PDB entry 8EHI | electron microscopy, 5.50 A resolution (low resolution: residue-level contacts below are approximate; hydrogen-bond / salt-bridge calls are withheld) | chains H and J of the 8 polymer chains in the assembly

Chain H:
Molecule: DNA-directed RNA polymerase subunit alpha
Source organism: Escherichia coli
Notes: EC 2.7.7.6
Reference sequence: P0A7Z6 (RPOA_ECO57); residue numbers follow UniProt; this construct covers 1-234
Sequence (239 residues; row label = number of the first residue in the row):
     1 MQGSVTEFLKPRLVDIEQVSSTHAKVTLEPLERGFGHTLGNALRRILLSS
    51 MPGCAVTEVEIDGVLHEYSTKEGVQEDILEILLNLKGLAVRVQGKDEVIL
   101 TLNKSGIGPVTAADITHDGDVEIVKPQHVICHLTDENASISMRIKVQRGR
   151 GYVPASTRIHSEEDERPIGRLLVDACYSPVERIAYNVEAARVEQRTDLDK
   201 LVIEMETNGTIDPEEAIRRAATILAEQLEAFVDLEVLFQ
Disordered / not traced: 1-4, 159-169, 236-239
Construct notes: expression tag (235-239)

Chain J:
Molecule: DNA-directed RNA polymerase subunit beta'
Source organism: Escherichia coli
Notes: EC 2.7.7.6
Reference sequence: C3SIA2 (C3SIA2_ECOLX); residue numbers follow UniProt; this construct covers 2-1407
Sequence (1407 residues; row label = number of the first residue in the row):
     1 VKDLLKFLKAQTKTEEFDAIKIALASPDMIRSWSFGEVKKPETINYRTFK
    51 PERDGLFCARIFGPVKDYECLCGKYKRLKHRGVICEKCGVEVTQTKVRRE
   101 RMGHIELASPTAHIWFLKSLPSRIGLLLDMPLRDIERVLYFESYVVIEGG
   151 MTNLERQQILTEEQYLDALEEFGDEFDAKMGAEAIQALLKSMDLEQECEQ
   201 LREELNETNSETKRKKLTKRIKLLEAFVQSGNKPEWMILTVLPVLPPDLR
   251 PLVPLDGGRFATSDLNDLYRRVINRNNRLKRLLDLAAPDIIVRNEKRMLQ
   301 EAVDALLDNGRRGRAITGSNKRPLKSLADMIKGKQGRFRQNLLGKRVDYS
   351 GRSVITVGPYLRLHQCGLPKKMALELFKPFIYGKLELRGLATTIKAAKKM
   401 VEREEAVVWDILDEVIREHPVLLNRAPTLHRLGIQAFEPVLIEGKAIQLH
   451 PLVCAAYNADFDGDQMAVHVPLTLEAQLEARALMMSTNNILSPANGEPII
   501 VPSQDVVLGLYYMTRDCVNAKGEGMVLTGPKEAERLYRSGLASLHARVKV
   551 RITEYEKDANGELVAKTSLKDTTVGRAILWMIVPKGLPYSIVNQALGKKA
   601 ISKMLNTCYRILGLKPTVIFADQIMYTGFAYAARSGASVGIDDMVIPEKK
   651 HEIISEAEAEVAEIQEQFQSGLVTAGERYNKVIDIWAAANDRVSKAMMDN
   701 LQTETVINRDGQEEKQVSFNSIYMMADSGARGSAAQIRQLAGMRGLMAKP
   751 DGSIIETPITANFREGLNVLQYFISTHGARKGLADTALKTANSGYLTRRL
   801 VDVAQDLVVTEDDCGTHEGIMMTPVIEGGDVKEPLRDRVLGRVTAEDVLK
   851 PGTADILVPRNTLLHEQWCDLLEENSVDAVKVRSVVSCDTDFGVCAHCYG
   901 RDLARGHIINKGEAIGVIAAQSIGEPGTQLTMRTFHIGGAASRAAAESSI
   951 QVKNKGSIKLSNVKSVVNSSGKLVITSRNTELKLIDEFGRTKESYKVPYG
  1001 AVLAKGDGEQVAGGETVANWDPHTMPVITEVSGFVRFTDMIDGQTITRQT
  1051 DELTGLSSLVVLDSAERTAGGKDLRPALKIVDAQGNDVLIPGTDMPAQYF
  1101 LPGKAIVQLEDGVQISSGDTLARIPQESGGTKDITGGLPRVADLFEARRP
  1151 KEPAILAEISGIVSFGKETKGKRRLVITPVDGSDPYEEMIPKWRQLNVFE
  1201 GERVERGDVISDGPEAPHDILRLRGVHAVTRYIVNEVQDVYRLQGVKIND
  1251 KHIEVIVRQMLRKATIVNAGSSDFLEGEQVEYSRVKIANRELEANGKVGA
  1301 TYSRDLLGITKASLATESFISAASFQETTRVLTEAAVAGKRDELRGLKEN
  1351 VIVGRLIPAGTGYAYHQDRMRRRAAGEAPAAPQVTAEDASASLAELLNAG
  1401 LGGSDNE
Disordered / not traced: 1-15, 934-947, 1127-1133, 1374-1407
Construct notes: expression tag (1)
Metal / ion sites: Zn2+ site 1: Cys70, Cys72, Cys85, Cys88; Mg2+: Asp460, Asp462; Zn2+ site 2: Cys814, Cys888, Cys895, Cys898

Interface between chain H and chain J:
Pairs across the interface (20):
  Leu48(H) with Arg538(J); Ser539(J)
  Leu79(H) with Lys549(J)
  Glu80(H) with Arg551(J)
  Leu83(H) with Val526(J); Leu527(J); Arg551(J); Leu569(J)
  Asn84(H) with Arg551(J)
  Lys86(H) with Val526(J); Glu532(J)
  Tyr152(H) with Glu532(J); Arg535(J)
  Cys176(H) with Arg535(J)
  Glu181(H) with Arg535(J)
  Arg182(H) with Glu534(J); Met581(J)
  Gln194(H) with Trp409(J)
  Thr196(H) with Glu443(J)
  Glu206(H) with Lys531(J)
Interface residues without a listed pair, chain H (17 interface residues in all): Ser49, Tyr68, Val180, Arg191
Interface residues without a listed pair, chain J (19 interface residues in all): Asp410, Asp413, Thr528, Leu536, Leu541

In short:
17 residues of chain H and 19 residues of chain J are in contact. Cys70(J), Cys72(J), Cys85(J) and Cys88(J)
coordinate Zn2+ site 1. Asp460(J) and Asp462(J) coordinate Mg2+.
Here chain H is DNA-directed RNA polymerase subunit alpha and chain J is DNA-directed RNA polymerase subunit
beta', both from Escherichia coli. Entry 8EHI (Cryo-EM structure of his-elemental paused elongation complex
with an unfolded TL (2)) was determined by electron microscopy, deposited together with 8EG7, 8EG8, 8EGB,
8EH8, 8EH9, 8EHA and 8EHF.
